Entry 6NPK (electron microscopy, 3.60 A resolution); this record covers chains A and B.

[Chain A (and B)]
Name: Solute carrier family 12 (sodium/potassium/chloride transporter), member 2
From: Danio rerio
Notes: fragment: AA_permease domain, residues 206-677; chain B of this document is another copy of the same molecule, construct and numbering; everything in this record applies to it too
UniProtKB: A0A0G2KGS0 (A0A0G2KGS0_DANRE); residues 206-677 here = UniProt positions 206-677
Amino-acid sequence (472 residues; numbered 206 to 677; the number before each row is that of its first residue):
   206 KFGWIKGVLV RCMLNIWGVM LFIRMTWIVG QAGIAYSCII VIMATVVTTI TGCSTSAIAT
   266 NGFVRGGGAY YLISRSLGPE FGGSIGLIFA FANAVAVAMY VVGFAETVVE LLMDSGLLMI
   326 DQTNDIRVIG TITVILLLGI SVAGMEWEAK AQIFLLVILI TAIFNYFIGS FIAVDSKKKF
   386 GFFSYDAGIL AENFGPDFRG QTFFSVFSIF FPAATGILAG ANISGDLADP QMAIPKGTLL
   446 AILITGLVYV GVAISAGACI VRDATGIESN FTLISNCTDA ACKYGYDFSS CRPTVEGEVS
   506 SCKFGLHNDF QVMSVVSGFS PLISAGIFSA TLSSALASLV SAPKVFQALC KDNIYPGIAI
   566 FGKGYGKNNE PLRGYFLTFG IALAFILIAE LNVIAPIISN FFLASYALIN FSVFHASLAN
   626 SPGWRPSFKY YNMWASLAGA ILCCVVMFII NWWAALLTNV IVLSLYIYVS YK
Cystine bridges: Cys496-Cys507

[How chain A and chain B interact]
Contacting residue pairs (17):
  His620(A) with Tyr676(B)
  Leu623(A) with Ile672(B), hydrophobic; Tyr676(B)
  Ala624(A) with Tyr676(B), hydrophobic
  Phe653(A) with Phe653(B), hydrophobic; Trp657(B); Leu661(B), hydrophobic
  Ile654(A) with Trp657(B), hydrophobic
  Trp657(A) with Phe653(B); Ile654(B), hydrophobic
  Leu661(A) with Phe653(B), hydrophobic
  Ile672(A) with Phe616(B), hydrophobic; Phe619(B), hydrophobic; Leu623(B)
  Tyr676(A) with His620(B), hydrogen bond; Leu623(B), hydrophobic; Ala624(B), hydrophobic
Also at the interface, not in a pair above, chain A (13 interface residues in all): Phe616, Phe619, Cys649, Val650
Also at the interface, not in a pair above, chain B (13 interface residues in all): Cys649, Val650

[In short]
The chain A/chain B interface involves 13 residues from each chain; the contacts include 1 hydrogen bond. The
hydrogen-bonded pair is Tyr676(A)-His620(B).
Both chains are Solute carrier family 12 (sodium/potassium/chloride transporter), member 2 (Danio rerio).
Entry 6NPK (Structure of the TM domain) was determined by electron microscopy, deposited together with 6NPH,
6NPJ and 6NPL.
